Entry 6LA4 (electron microscopy, 2.34 A resolution); this record covers chains B and D of the 4 polymer chains in the assembly.

[Chain B]
Protein: Capsid protein VP2
From: Echovirus E11
Amino-acid sequence (251 residues; row label = number of the first residue in the row):
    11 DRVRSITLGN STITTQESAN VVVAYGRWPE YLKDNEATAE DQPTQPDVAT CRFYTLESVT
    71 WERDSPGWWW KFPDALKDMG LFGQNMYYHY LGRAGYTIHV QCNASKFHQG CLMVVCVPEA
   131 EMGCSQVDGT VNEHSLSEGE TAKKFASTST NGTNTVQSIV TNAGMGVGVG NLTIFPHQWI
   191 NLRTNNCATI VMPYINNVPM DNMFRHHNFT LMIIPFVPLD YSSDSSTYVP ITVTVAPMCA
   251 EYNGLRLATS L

[Chain D]
Protein: Capsid protein VP4
From: Echovirus E11
Amino-acid sequence (69 residues; each row starts with the number of its first residue):
     1 MGAQVSTQKT GAHETGLNAS GRSIIHYTNI NYYKDAASNS ANRQDFSQDP GKFTEPVKDI
    61 MVKSLPALN
Disordered / not traced: 14-23

[Chain B / chain D interface]
Contacting residue pairs - 16 pairs, chain B then chain D:
  Asp-11(B) with Asn-69(D)
  Arg-12(B) with Leu-68(D)
  Arg-14(B) with Asp-59(D), salt bridge
  Asn-30(B) with Val-57(D); Lys-58(D); Asp-59(D), hydrogen bond (side chain-backbone)
  Val-31(B) with Pro-56(D); Val-57(D); Lys-58(D), hydrogen bond (backbone-backbone)
  Val-32(B) with Pro-56(D)
  Val-33(B) with Pro-56(D), hydrogen bond (backbone-backbone)
  Ala-34(B) with Pro-56(D)
  Tyr-35(B) with Lys-52(D); Phe-53(D), hydrophobic
  Trp-38(B) with Lys-58(D)
  Thr-194(B) with Leu-68(D)
Other interface residues (no listed pair), chain B (12 interface residues in all): Ala-29
Other interface residues (no listed pair), chain D (10 interface residues in all): Met-61, Ala-67

[Overview]
The interface between chain B and chain D involves 12 residues on one side and 10 on the other; the contacts
include 3 hydrogen bonds and 1 salt bridge. Polar pairs include Arg-14(B)/Asp-59(D), Asn-30(B)/Asp-59(D) and
Val-31(B)/Lys-58(D).
Chain B is Capsid protein VP2 and chain D is Capsid protein VP4, both from Echovirus E11; the structure,
Cryo-EM structure of full echovirus 11 particle at pH 5.5, was determined by electron microscopy together with
6LA3, 6LA5, 6LA6, 6LA7, 6LAO, 6LAP and 3 further entries from the same study.
